PDB entry 3UZZ | X-ray diffraction, 1.82 A resolution | chain A

[Chain A]
Molecule: 3-oxo-5-beta-steroid 4-dehydrogenase
From: Homo sapiens
Notes: EC 1.3.1.3
Reference sequence: P51857 (AK1D1_HUMAN); numbering as in UniProt (aligned over 1-326)
Sequence (346 residues; numbered -19 to 326; the number before each row is that of its first residue; numbers below 1 keep their minus sign (Met-19 is residue -19)):
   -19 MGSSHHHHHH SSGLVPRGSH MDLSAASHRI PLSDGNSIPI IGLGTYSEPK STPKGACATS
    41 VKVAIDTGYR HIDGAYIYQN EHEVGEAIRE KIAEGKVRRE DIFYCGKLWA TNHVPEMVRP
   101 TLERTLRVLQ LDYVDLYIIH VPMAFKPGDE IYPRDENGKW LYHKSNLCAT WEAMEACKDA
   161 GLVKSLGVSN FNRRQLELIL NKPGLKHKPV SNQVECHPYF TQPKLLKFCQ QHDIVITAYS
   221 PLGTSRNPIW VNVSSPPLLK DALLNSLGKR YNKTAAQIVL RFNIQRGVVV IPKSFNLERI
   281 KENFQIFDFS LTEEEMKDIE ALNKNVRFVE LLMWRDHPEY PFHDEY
Unresolved in the structure: -19 to 1
Construct notes: expression tag (-19 to 0); engineered mutation His120 (Glu in P51857)
Residues lining bound ligands:
  - NADP (NAP; NADP nicotinamide-adenine-dinucleotide phosphate): Gly24, Thr25, Tyr26, Asp53, Tyr58, Lys87, His120, Ser169, Asn170, Gln193, Tyr219, Ser220, Pro221, Leu222, Gly223, Thr224, Ser225, Trp230, Leu239, Ala256, Ile271, Pro272, Lys273, Ser274, Phe275, Asn276, Arg279, Glu282, Asn283
  - testosterone (TES): Tyr26, Tyr58, Trp89, His120, Tyr132, Ile229, Trp230, Leu311, Met313, Trp314

[Overview]
Bound to chain A: NADP and testosterone.
Chain A is 3-oxo-5-beta-steroid 4-dehydrogenase (Homo sapiens); the structure, Crystal structure of
5beta-reductase (AKR1D1) E120H mutant in complex with NADP+ and delta4-androstenedione, was determined by
X-ray diffraction (same publication as 3UZW, 3UZX and 3UZY).
